6TYE - chains H and C of the 9 polymer chains in the assembly; structure by X-ray diffraction, 3.79 A resolution.

# Chain H
Molecule: 27-nt DNA strand
Sequence (27 nucleotides; each row starts with the number of its first residue):
     2 CGTGTCAGTAGCTGTCACGGATGCAGG
Disordered / not traced: 2, 26-28

# Chain C
Protein: DNA-directed RNA polymerase subunit beta
From: Mycobacterium tuberculosis
Notes: EC 2.7.7.6
UniProt: P9WGY8 (RPOB_MYCTO); residue numbers follow UniProt; this construct covers 1-1178
Sequence (1178 residues; each row starts with the number of its first residue):
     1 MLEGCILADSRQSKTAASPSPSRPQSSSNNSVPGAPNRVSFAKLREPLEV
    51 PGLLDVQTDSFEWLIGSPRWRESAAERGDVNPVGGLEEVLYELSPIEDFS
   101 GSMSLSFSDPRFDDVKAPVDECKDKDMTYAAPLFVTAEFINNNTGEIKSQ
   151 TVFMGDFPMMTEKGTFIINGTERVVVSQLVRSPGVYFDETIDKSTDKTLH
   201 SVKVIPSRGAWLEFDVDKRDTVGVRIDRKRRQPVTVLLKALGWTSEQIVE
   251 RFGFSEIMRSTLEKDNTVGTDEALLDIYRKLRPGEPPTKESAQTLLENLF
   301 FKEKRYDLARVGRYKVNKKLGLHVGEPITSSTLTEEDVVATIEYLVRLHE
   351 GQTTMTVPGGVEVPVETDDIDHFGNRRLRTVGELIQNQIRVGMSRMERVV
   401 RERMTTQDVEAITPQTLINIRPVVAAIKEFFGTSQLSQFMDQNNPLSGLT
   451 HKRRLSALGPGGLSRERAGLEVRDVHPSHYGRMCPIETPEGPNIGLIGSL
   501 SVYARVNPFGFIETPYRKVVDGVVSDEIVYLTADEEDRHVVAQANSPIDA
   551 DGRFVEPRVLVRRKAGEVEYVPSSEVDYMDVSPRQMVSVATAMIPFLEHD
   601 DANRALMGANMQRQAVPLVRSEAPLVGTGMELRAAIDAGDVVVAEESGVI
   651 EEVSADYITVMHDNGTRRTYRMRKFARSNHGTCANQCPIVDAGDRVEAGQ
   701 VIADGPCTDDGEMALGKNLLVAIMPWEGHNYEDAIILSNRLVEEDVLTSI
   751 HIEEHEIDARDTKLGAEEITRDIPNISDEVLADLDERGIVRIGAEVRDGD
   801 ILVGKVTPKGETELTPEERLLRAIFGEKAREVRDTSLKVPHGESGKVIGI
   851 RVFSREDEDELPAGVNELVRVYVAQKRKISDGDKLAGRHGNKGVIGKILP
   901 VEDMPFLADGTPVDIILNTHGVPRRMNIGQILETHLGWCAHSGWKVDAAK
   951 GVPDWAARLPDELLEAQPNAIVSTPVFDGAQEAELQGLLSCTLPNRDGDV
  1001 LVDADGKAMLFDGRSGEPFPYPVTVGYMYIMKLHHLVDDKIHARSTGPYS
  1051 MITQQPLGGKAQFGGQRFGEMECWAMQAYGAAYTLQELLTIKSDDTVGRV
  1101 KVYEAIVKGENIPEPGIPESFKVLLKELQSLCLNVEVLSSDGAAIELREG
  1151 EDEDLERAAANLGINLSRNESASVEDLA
Disordered / not traced: 1-27, 826-830, 1147-1178

# How chain H and chain C interact
Pairs across the interface - 32 pairs, chain H then chain C:
  DT6(H) with Phe99(C), base contact
  DC7(H) with Phe99(C), base contact; Glu402(C), base contact
  DA8(H) with Glu402(C), base contact
  DG9(H) with Tyr278(C), base contact; Arg282(C), base contact; Glu285(C), hydrogen bond to the base
  DT10(H) with Arg282(C), salt bridge to the phosphate
  DG12(H) with Asp227(C), hydrogen bond to the base; Arg228(C), base contact
  DC13(H) with Gly209(C), hydrogen bond to the base; Trp211(C), sugar contact; Asp227(C), base contact; Arg228(C), hydrogen bond to the sugar
  DT14(H) with Lys203(C), sugar contact; Trp211(C), phosphate contact; Arg225(C), base contact; Arg228(C), base contact; Arg467(C), salt bridge to the phosphate
  DG15(H) with Arg181(C), salt bridge to the phosphate; Lys203(C), sugar contact; Trp211(C), phosphate contact; Ile370(C), base contact; Asp371(C), hydrogen bond to the base; Arg376(C), hydrogen bond to the base; Gly462(C), base contact; Leu463(C), base contact; Arg467(C), phosphate contact; Val472(C), base contact
  DT16(H) with Glu466(C), base contact; Arg467(C), salt bridge to the phosphate
  DA18(H) with Lys193(C), salt bridge to the phosphate
Other interface residues (no listed pair), chain H (12 interface residues in all): DA11
Other interface residues (no listed pair), chain C (30 interface residues in all): Ile205, Ala210, Glu213, Arg305, Arg398, Arg401, Thr405, Pro460, Gly461

# Summary
The interface between chain H and chain C involves 12 residues on one side and 30 on the other; the contacts
include 6 hydrogen bonds and 5 salt bridges. Polar pairs include DG9(H)-Glu285(C), DG12(H)-Asp227(C) and
DC13(H)-Gly209(C).
Here chain H is a 27-nt DNA strand and chain C is DNA-directed RNA polymerase subunit beta (Mycobacterium
tuberculosis). Entry 6TYE (Crystal structure of MTB sigma L transcription initiation complex with 5 nt long
RNA primer) was determined by X-ray diffraction together with 6KQD, 6KQE, 6KQF, 6KQG, 6KQH, 6KQL and 6 further
entries from the same study.
